4FWY - chain A; structure by X-ray diffraction, 1.80 A resolution.

== Chain A ==
Name: Myoglobin
Source organism: Physeter catodon
Reference sequence: P02185 (MYG_PHYMC); residues 1-153 here correspond to UniProt positions 2-154 (UniProt number = residue number + 1)
Chain sequence (153 residues; each row starts with the number of its first residue):
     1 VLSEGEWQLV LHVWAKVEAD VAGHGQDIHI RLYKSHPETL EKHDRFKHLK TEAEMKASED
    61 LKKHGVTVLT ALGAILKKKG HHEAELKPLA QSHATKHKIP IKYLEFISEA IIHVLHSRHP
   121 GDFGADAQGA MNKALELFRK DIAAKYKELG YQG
Construct notes: engineered mutation His29 (Leu30 in P02185), Tyr33 (Phe34 in P02185), His43 (Phe44 in P02185)
Bound ions: Cu ion site 1: His12, Asp122; Cu ion site 2: His24, His119; Cu ion site 3: His29, His64; Cu ion site 4 near His81 (its only coordinating residue here); heme Fe near His93 (its only coordinating residue here); Cu ion site 5 near His116 (its only coordinating residue here)
Residues lining bound ligands: heme (HEM): Thr39, Lys42, His43, Arg45, His64, Thr67, Val68, Ala71, Leu72, Leu89, Ser92, His93, His97, Ile99, Tyr103, Leu104, Ile107, Phe138
Curated features (UniProtKB/Swiss-Prot):
  - binding site (nitrite): His64
  - binding site (O2): His64
  - binding site (heme b): His93
  - modified residue: Ser3 (Phosphoserine), Thr67 (Phosphothreonine)
From the paper describing this entry:
  - Cu ion coordination: His64
  - mutagenesis - G65Y: increased catalytic activity

== Summary ==
Chain A binds heme. The Cu ion site 1 is built by His12 and Asp122. The Cu ion site 2 is built by His24 and
His119. From UniProt: nitrite-binding residue His64, O2-binding residue His64 and heme b-binding residue
His93. The paper reports that G65Y increases catalytic activity; Cu ion coordination by His64.
Chain A is Myoglobin (Physeter catodon); the structure, F33Y CuB myoglobin (F33Y L29H F43H sperm whale
myoglobin) with copper bound, was determined by X-ray diffraction together with 4FWX and 4FWZ from the same
study.
